Entry 3M1P (X-ray diffraction, 2.20 A resolution); this record covers chains A and B.

Chain A (and B):
Protein: Ribose 5-phosphate isomerase
Source organism: Trypanosoma cruzi
Notes: EC 5.3.1.6; chain B of this document is another copy of the same molecule, construct and numbering; everything in this record applies to it too
UniProtKB: Q4CQE2 (Q4CQE2_TRYCR); residue numbers follow UniProt; this construct covers 1-153
Sequence (153 residues; each row starts with the number of its first residue):
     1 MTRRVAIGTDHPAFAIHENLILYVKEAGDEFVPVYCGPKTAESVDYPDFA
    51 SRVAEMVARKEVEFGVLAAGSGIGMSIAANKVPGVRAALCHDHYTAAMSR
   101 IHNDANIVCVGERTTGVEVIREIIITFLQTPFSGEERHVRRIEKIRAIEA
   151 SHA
Differences from the reference sequence: engineered mutation Ala-69 (Cys in Q4CQE2)

Chain A / chain B interface:
Pairs across the interface (65; chain A residue first):
  His-11(A) with Arg-141(B), hydrogen bond
  Ser-43(A) with Arg-141(B)
  Val-44(A) with Arg-141(B), hydrogen bond (backbone-side chain)
  Asp-45(A) with Arg-140(B), salt bridge; Arg-141(B), salt bridge; Lys-144(B), salt bridge
  Tyr-46(A) with Asn-103(B), hydrogen bond; Arg-141(B); Ile-145(B)
  Pro-47(A) with Arg-141(B); Lys-144(B); Ile-148(B)
  Asp-48(A) with Lys-144(B), salt bridge
  Ser-51(A) with Ile-148(B)
  Glu-55(A) with His-152(B), salt bridge
  Ile-73(A) with Ala-88(B), hydrophobic; Thr-95(B); Ser-99(B); Asn-103(B)
  Gly-74(A) with Asn-103(B)
  Ile-77(A) with Asn-80(B); Arg-86(B); Ala-87(B)
  Asn-80(A) with Ile-77(B); Asn-80(B); Lys-81(B), hydrogen bond (backbone-side chain)
  Lys-81(A) with Asn-80(B), hydrogen bond (side chain-backbone); Val-82(B), hydrogen bond (side chain-backbone); Val-85(B), hydrogen bond (side chain-backbone); Ile-148(B); Glu-149(B), salt bridge
  Val-82(A) with Lys-81(B), hydrogen bond (backbone-side chain); Ile-148(B), hydrophobic; His-152(B)
  Pro-83(A) with His-152(B)
  Val-85(A) with Lys-81(B), hydrogen bond (backbone-side chain)
  Arg-86(A) with Ile-77(B)
  Ala-87(A) with Ile-77(B)
  Ala-88(A) with Ile-73(B), hydrophobic
  Leu-89(A) with Leu-89(B)
  His-91(A) with His-91(B)
  Tyr-94(A) with Thr-114(B)
  Thr-95(A) with Ile-73(B)
  Ser-99(A) with Ile-73(B)
  Asn-103(A) with Tyr-46(B), hydrogen bond; Ile-73(B); Gly-74(B)
  Thr-114(A) with Tyr-94(B)
  Arg-140(A) with Asp-45(B), salt bridge
  Arg-141(A) with His-11(B); Val-44(B), hydrogen bond (side chain-backbone); Asp-45(B), salt bridge; Tyr-46(B); Pro-47(B)
  Lys-144(A) with Asp-45(B), salt bridge; Pro-47(B); Asp-48(B), salt bridge
  Ile-145(A) with Tyr-46(B)
  Ile-148(A) with Pro-47(B); Ser-51(B); Lys-81(B)
  Glu-149(A) with Lys-81(B), salt bridge
  His-152(A) with Glu-55(B), salt bridge; Lys-81(B); Pro-83(B)
Also at the interface, not in a pair above, chain A (40 interface residues in all): Ser-76, Ala-78, Gly-84, His-102, Arg-113, Ala-153
Also at the interface, not in a pair above, chain B (39 interface residues in all): Ser-76, Ala-78, Gly-84, His-102, Arg-113, Ala-153

Summary:
40 residues of chain A and 39 residues of chain B are in contact, with 11 hydrogen bonds and 12 salt bridges.
Among the polar pairs are Asp-45(A)/Arg-140(B), Asp-45(A)/Arg-141(B) and Asp-45(A)/Lys-144(B).
Chain A and chain B are both Ribose 5-phosphate isomerase (Trypanosoma cruzi); the structure, Structure of
ribose 5-phosphate isomerase type B from Trypanosoma cruzi, soaked with allose-6-phosphate, was determined by
X-ray diffraction together with 3K7O, 3K7P, 3K7S and 3K8C from the same study.
